PDB entry 8RNS | X-ray diffraction, 1.14 A resolution | chain A

[Chain A]
Molecule: Carbonic anhydrase 2
Organism: Homo sapiens
Notes: EC 4.2.1.1, 4.2.1.69
UniProt: P00918 (CAH2_HUMAN); residues 1-260 here = UniProt positions 1-260
Sequence (260 residues; row label = number of the first residue in the row):
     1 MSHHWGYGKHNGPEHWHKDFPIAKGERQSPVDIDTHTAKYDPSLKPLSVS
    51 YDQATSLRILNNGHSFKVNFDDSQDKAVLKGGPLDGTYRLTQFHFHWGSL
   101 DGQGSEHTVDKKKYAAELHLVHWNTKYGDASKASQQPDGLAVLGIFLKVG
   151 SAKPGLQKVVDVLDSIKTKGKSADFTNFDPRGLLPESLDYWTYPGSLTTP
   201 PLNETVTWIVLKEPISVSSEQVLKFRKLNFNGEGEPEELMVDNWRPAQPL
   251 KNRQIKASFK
Disordered / not traced: 1-2
Sequence notes: engineered mutation Ser-65 (Ala in P00918), Lys-67 (Asn in P00918), Asn-69 (Glu in P00918), Thr-91 (Ile in P00918), Ala-130 (Phe in P00918), Ser-131 (Gly in P00918), Ser-134 (Val in P00918), Asn-203 (Leu in P00918), Thr-205 (Cys in P00918)
Metal / ion sites: Zn2+: His-94, His-96, His-119 (together with A1H15)
Small-molecule neighbours: A1H15 (1-carbamimidoyl-3-[(4-sulfamoylphenyl)methyl]guanidine): Trp-5, His-64, Gln-92, His-94, His-96, Glu-106, His-119, Val-121, Val-142, Ser-196, Leu-197, Thr-198, Thr-199, Pro-200, Pro-201, Trp-208
Curated features (UniProtKB/Swiss-Prot):
  - active site: His-64 (Proton donor/acceptor)
  - binding site (Zn(2+)): His-94, His-96, His-119
  - binding site (substrate): Thr-198, Thr-199
  - site: Tyr-7 (Fine-tunes the proton-transfer properties of H-64), Asn-62 (Fine-tunes the proton-transfer properties of H-64), Gln-92 (Involved in the binding of some activators, including histamine and L-histidine)
  - modified residue: Ser-2 (N-acetylserine), Ser-165 (Phosphoserine), Ser-172 (Phosphoserine)
  - natural variant: Lys-18 (K18E: In Jogjakarta), Gln-92 (Q92P: In OPTB3), His-94 (H94Y: In OPTB3 loss of activity), His-107 (H107Y: In OPTB3), Gly-144 (G144R: In OPTB3), Pro-236 (P236H: In Melbourne)
  - mutagenesis: Trp-5 (W5A: Impaired activity, not rescued by 4-methylimidazole (4-MI); when associated with W-64), Tyr-7 (Y7F: Enhanced activity; Y7H: Reduced proton transfer rate), Asn-62 (N62A: Reduced activity; N62D: Strongly reduced activity; N62H: Reduced proton transfer; when associated with A-64; N62L: Reduced activity; N62T: Reduced activity; N62V: Reduced activity), His-64 (H64A: Reduced CO(2) hydrase activity, rescued by 4-methylimidazole (4-MI). Reduced proton transfer; when associated with H-62. Enhanced proton transfer; when associated with H-67 ...), His-94 (H94C/D/E/N/Q: Strongly reduced CO(2) hydrase and p-nitrophenyl acetate esterase activities, impaired stability of zinc binding), Glu-106 (E106A/Q: Strongly reduced CO(2) hydrase activity; E106D: Normal CO(2) hydrase activity), Glu-117 (E117Q: Strongly reduced activity and sulfonamide affinity), His-119 (H119D/N/Q: Reduced activity; H119E: Strongly reduced activity), Val-121 (V121A/G/I/L/S: Reduced CO(2) hydrase and p-nitrophenyl acetate esterase activities; V121K/R: Strongly reduced CO(2) hydrase and p-nitrophenyl acetate esterase activities), Val-142 (V142F/Y: Strongly impaired activity; V142G: Weakly impaired activity; V142H: Impaired activity), Leu-197 (L197A: Reduced CO(2) hydrase activity; L197E/H/R: Strongly reduced CO(2) hydrase activity; L197F: Normal activity), Thr-198 (T198A/C/H/P: Strongly reduced activity; T198D/E: Strongly reduced activity, but enhanced zinc affinity; T198S/V: Reduced activity), 2 further mutagenesis entries in UniProt
Reported in the primary citation:
  - binding site for A1H15: His-64, Val-121, Thr-199
  - specificity-determining residues: Lys-67

[Summary]
Bound to chain A: compound A1H15. His-94, His-96 and His-119 coordinate Zn2+. From UniProt: active-site
residue His-64, 3 Zn2+-binding residues, substrate-binding residues Thr-198 and Thr-199 and 14 mutagenesis
sites. The paper reports a binding site for A1H15 at His-64, Val-121 and Thr-199; the specificity determinant
Lys-67.
Chain A is Carbonic anhydrase 2 (Homo sapiens); the structure, Human Carbonic Anhydrase XII mimic in complex
with biguanide derivative inhibitor 1-carbamimidamido-N-[(4 sulfamoylphenyl)methyl]methanimidamide, was
determined by X-ray diffraction (same publication as 9H0V, 8ROU and 8ROW).
